Entry 7O9O (X-ray diffraction, 1.55 A resolution); this record covers chain A.

== Chain A ==
Protein: AWP3b
Source organism: Candida glabrata
UniProtKB: A0A7G7JIM8 (A0A7G7JIM8_CANGB); numbering as in UniProt (aligned over 20-345)
Chain sequence (360 residues; each row starts with the number of its first residue; numbers below 1 keep their minus sign (Met-14 is residue -14)):
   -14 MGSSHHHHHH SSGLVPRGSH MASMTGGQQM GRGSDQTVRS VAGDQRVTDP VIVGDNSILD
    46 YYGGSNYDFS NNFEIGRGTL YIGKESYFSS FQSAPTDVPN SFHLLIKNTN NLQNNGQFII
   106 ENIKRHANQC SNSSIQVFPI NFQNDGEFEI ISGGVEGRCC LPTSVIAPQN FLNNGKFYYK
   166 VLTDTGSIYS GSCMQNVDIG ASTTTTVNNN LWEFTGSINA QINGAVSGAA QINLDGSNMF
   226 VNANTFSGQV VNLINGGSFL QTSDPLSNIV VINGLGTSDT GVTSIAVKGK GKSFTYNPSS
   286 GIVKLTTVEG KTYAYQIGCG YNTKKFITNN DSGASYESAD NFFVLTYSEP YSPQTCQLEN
Unresolved in the structure: -14 to 16, 345
Construct notes: initiating methionine (-14); expression tag (-13 to 19); conflict Thr22 (Ser in A0A7G7JIM8), Pro84 (Ala in A0A7G7JIM8), Gly142 (Ala in A0A7G7JIM8), Ser177 (Thr in A0A7G7JIM8), Met224 (Ile in A0A7G7JIM8)
Disulfides: Cys115-Cys145, Cys144-Cys178, Cys304-Cys341
Bound ions: Na+: Ser317, Ala324, Asn326
Reported in the primary citation:
  - contacts within the chain: Asn99-Asn129, Asn129-Asn158, Asn158-Asn193, Asn193-Gln234 (hydrogen bond)
  - conformationally variable residues (order/disorder transition): Ser75 to Asp82, Ser320 to Glu322

== Summary ==
Ser317, Ala324 and Asn326 coordinate Na+. The paper reports conformational variability at Ser75 and Ser320;
contacts within the chain involving Asn99, Asn129 and Cys115 among others.
Chain A is AWP3b (Candida glabrata); the structure, Crystal structure of the Awp3b (adhesin-like wall protein
3b) A-domain from Candida glabrata, was determined by X-ray diffraction, deposited together with 7O9P and
7O9Q.
